PDB entry 6A5Q | X-ray diffraction, 2.00 A resolution | chains B and A of the 4 polymer chains in the assembly

== Chain B (and A) ==
Protein: 14-3-3 protein beta/alpha
From: Homo sapiens
Notes: chain A of this document is another copy of the same molecule, construct and numbering; everything in this record applies to it too
UniProt: P31946 (1433B_HUMAN); residues 1-246 here = UniProt positions 1-246
Chain sequence (250 residues; each row starts with the number of its first residue; numbers below 1 keep their minus sign (Gly-3 is residue -3)):
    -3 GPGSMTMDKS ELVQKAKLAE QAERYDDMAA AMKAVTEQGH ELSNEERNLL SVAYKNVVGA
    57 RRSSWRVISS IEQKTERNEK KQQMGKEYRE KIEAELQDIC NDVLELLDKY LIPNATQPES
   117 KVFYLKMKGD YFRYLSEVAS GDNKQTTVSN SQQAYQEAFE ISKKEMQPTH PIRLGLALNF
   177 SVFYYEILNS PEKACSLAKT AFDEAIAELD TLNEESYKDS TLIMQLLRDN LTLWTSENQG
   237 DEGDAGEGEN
Not modelled in the structure: -3 to 2, 235-246
Construct notes: expression tag (-3 to 0)
Small-molecule neighbours: malonic acid (MLA): Phe198, Thr217, Met220, Gln221, Arg224
Swiss-Prot annotation at these positions:
  - site (Interaction with phosphoserine on interacting protein): Arg58, Arg129
  - modified residue: Met1 (N-acetylmethionine), Thr2 (N-acetylthreonine), Lys5 (N6-acetyllysine), Lys51 (N6-acetyllysine), Ser60 (Phosphoserine), Lys70 (N6-acetyllysine), Tyr84 (3'-nitrotyrosine), Tyr106 (3'-nitrotyrosine), Lys117 (N6-acetyllysine), Ser186 (Phosphoserine), Ser232 (Phosphoserine)
  - cross-link: Lys51 (Glycyl lysine isopeptide (Lys-Gly) (interchain with G-Cter in SUMO2))
  - natural variant: Val99 (V99I: Found in a renal cell carcinoma sample)

== Interface between chain B and chain A ==
Pairs across the interface (41):
  Glu7(B) - Lys76(A)  salt bridge
  Glu7(B) - Met80(A)
  Gln10(B) - Lys77(A)
  Gln10(B) - Met80(A)
  Lys11(B) - Met80(A)
  Lys11(B) - Tyr84(A)
  Leu14(B) - Ile64(A)
  Leu14(B) - Met80(A)  hydrophobic
  Ala15(B) - Tyr84(A)
  Gln17(B) - Val63(A)
  Gln17(B) - Ile67(A)
  Ala18(B) - Ser60(A)  hydrogen bond (backbone-side chain)
  Ala18(B) - Ile64(A)  hydrophobic
  Arg20(B) - Ser60(A)
  Arg20(B) - Tyr84(A)  hydrogen bond
  Arg20(B) - Ile88(A)
  Arg20(B) - Glu91(A)  salt bridge
  Asp23(B) - Tyr84(A)  hydrogen bond
  Asp23(B) - Lys87(A)  salt bridge
  Ser60(B) - Ala18(A)  hydrogen bond (side chain-backbone)
  Ser60(B) - Arg20(A)
  Val63(B) - Gln17(A)
  Ile64(B) - Leu14(A)
  Ile67(B) - Leu14(A)  hydrophobic
  Ile67(B) - Gln17(A)
  Lys77(B) - Gln10(A)
  Met80(B) - Met3(A)  hydrophobic
  Met80(B) - Glu7(A)
  Met80(B) - Gln10(A)
  Met80(B) - Lys11(A)  hydrogen bond (side chain-backbone)
  Met80(B) - Leu14(A)  hydrophobic
  Gly81(B) - Leu14(A)
  Tyr84(B) - Lys11(A)
  Tyr84(B) - Leu14(A)  hydrophobic
  Tyr84(B) - Ala15(A)
  Tyr84(B) - Arg20(A)  hydrogen bond
  Tyr84(B) - Asp23(A)  hydrogen bond
  Lys87(B) - Arg20(A)
  Lys87(B) - Asp23(A)
  Ile88(B) - Arg20(A)
  Glu91(B) - Arg20(A)  salt bridge
Also at the interface, not in a pair above, chain B (23 interface residues in all): Asp4, Arg57, Gln79
Also at the interface, not in a pair above, chain A (23 interface residues in all): Arg57, Gly81

== Overview ==
Chain B and chain A each contribute 23 residues to their interface; the contacts include 7 hydrogen bonds and
4 salt bridges. Polar contacts include Glu7(B)-Lys76(A), Arg20(B)-Glu91(A) and Asp23(B)-Lys87(A). Chain B
binds malonic acid.
Chain B and chain A are both 14-3-3 protein beta/alpha (Homo sapiens); the structure, Structure of 14-3-3 beta
in complex with TFEB 14-3-3 binding motif, was determined by X-ray diffraction together with 6A5S from the
same study.
